PDB entry 9ISN | electron microscopy, 2.97 A resolution | chains C and D of the 7 polymer chains in the assembly

Chain C:
Name: DNA-directed RNA polymerase subunit beta
Source organism: Streptomyces coelicolor A3(2)
Notes: EC 2.7.7.6
UniProt: Q9L0L0 (RPOB_STRCO); residue numbers follow UniProt; this construct covers 1-1161
Amino-acid sequence (1161 residues; row label = number of the first residue in the row):
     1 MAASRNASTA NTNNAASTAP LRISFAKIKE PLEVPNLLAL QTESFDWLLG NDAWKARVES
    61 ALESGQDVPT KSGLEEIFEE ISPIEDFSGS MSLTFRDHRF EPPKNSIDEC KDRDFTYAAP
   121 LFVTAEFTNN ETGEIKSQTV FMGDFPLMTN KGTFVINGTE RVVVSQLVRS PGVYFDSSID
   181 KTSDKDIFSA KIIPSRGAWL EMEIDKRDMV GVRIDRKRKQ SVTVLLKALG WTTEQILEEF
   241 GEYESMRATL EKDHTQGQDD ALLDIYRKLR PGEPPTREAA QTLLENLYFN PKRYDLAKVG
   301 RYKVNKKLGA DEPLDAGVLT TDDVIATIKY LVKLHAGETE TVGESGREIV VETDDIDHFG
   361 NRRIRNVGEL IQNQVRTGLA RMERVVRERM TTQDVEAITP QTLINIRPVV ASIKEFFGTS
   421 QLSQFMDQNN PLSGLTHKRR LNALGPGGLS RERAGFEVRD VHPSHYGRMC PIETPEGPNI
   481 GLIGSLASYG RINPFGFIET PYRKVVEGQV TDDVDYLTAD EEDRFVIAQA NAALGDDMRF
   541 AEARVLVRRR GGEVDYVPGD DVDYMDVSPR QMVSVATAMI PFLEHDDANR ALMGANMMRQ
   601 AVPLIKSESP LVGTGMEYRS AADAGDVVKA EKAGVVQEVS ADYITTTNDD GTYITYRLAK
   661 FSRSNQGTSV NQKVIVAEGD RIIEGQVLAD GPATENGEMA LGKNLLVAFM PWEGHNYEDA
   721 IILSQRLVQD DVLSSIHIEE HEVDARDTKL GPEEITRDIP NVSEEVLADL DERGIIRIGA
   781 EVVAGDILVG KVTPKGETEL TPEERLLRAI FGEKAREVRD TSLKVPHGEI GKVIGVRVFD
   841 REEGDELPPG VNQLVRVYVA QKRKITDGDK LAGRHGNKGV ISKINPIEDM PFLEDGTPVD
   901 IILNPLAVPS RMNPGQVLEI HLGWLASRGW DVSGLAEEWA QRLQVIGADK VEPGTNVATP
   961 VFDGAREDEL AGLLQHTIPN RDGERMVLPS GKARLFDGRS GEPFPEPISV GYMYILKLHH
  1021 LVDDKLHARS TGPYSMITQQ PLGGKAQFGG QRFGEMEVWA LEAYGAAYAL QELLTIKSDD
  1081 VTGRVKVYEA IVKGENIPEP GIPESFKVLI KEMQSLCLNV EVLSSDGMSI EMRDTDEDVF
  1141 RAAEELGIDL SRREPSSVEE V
Unresolved in the structure: 1-15, 1132-1161

Chain D:
Name: DNA-directed RNA polymerase subunit beta'
Source organism: Streptomyces coelicolor A3(2)
Notes: EC 2.7.7.6
UniProt: Q8CJT1 (RPOC_STRCO); residue numbers follow UniProt; this construct covers 1-1299
Amino-acid sequence (1299 residues; row label = number of the first residue in the row):
     1 MLDVNFFDEL RIGLATADDI RQWSHGEVKK PETINYRTLK PEKDGLFCEK IFGPTRDWEC
    61 YCGKYKRVRF KGIICERCGV EVTRAKVRRE RMGHIELAAP VTHIWYFKGV PSRLGYLLDL
   121 APKDLEKVIY FAAYMITFVD EERRTRDLPS LEAHVSVERQ QIEQRRDSDL EARAKKLETD
   181 LAELEAEGAK ADVRRKVREG AEREMKQLRD RAQREIDRLD EVWNRFKNLK VQDLEGDELL
   241 YRELRDRFGT YFDGSMGAAA LQKRLESFDL DEEAERLREI IRTGKGQKKT RALKRLKVVS
   301 AFLQTSNSPK GMVLDCVPVI PPDLRPMVQL DGGRFATSDL NDLYRRVINR NNRLKRLLDL
   361 GAPEIIVNNE KRMLQEAVDA LFDNGRRGRP VTGPGNRPLK SLSDMLKGKQ GRFRQNLLGK
   421 RVDYSARSVI VVGPQLKLHQ CGLPKAMALE LFKPFVMKRL VDLNHAQNIK SAKRMVERGR
   481 TVVYDVLEEV IAEHPVLLNR APTLHRLGIQ AFEPQLVEGK AIQIHPLVCT AFNADFDGDQ
   541 MAVHLPLSAE AQAEARILML SSNNILKPAD GRPVTMPTQD MVLGLFFLTT DSEGRSPKGE
   601 GRAFGSSAEA IMAFDAGDLT LQAKIDIRFP VGTIPPRGFE PPAREEGEPE WQQGDTFTLK
   661 TTLGRALFNE LLPEDYPFVD YEVGKKQLSE IVNDLAERYP KVIVAATLDN LKAAGFFWAT
   721 RSGVTVAISD IVVPDAKKEI VKGYEGQDEK VQKQYERGLI TKEERTQELI AIWTKATNEV
   781 AEAMNDNFPK TNPVSMMVNS GARGNMMQMR QIAGMRGLVS NAKNETIPRP IKASFREGLS
   841 VLEYFISTHG ARKGLADTAL RTADSGYLTR RLVDVSQDVI IREEDCGTER GLKLPIATRD
   901 ADGTLRKAED VETSVYARML AEDVVIDGKV IAPANVDLGD VLIDALVAHG VEEVKTRSIL
   961 TCESQVGTCA MCYGRSLATG KLVDIGEAVG IIAAQSIGEP GTQLTMRTFH TGGVAGDDIT
  1021 QGLPRVVELF EARTPKGVAP ISEASGRVRI EETEKTKKIV VTPDDGSDET AFPISKRARL
  1081 LVGEGDHVEV GQKLTVGATN PHDVLRILGQ RAVQVHLVGE VQKVYNSQGV SIHDKHIEII
  1141 IRQMLRRVTI IESGDAELLP GELVERTKFE TENRRVVQEG GHPASGRPQL MGITKASLAT
  1201 ESWLSAASFQ ETTRVLTDAA INAKSDSLIG LKENVIIGKL IPAGTGLSRY RNIRVEPTEE
  1261 AKAAMYSAVG YDDIDYSPFG TGSGQAVPLE DYDYGPYNQ
Unresolved in the structure: 1-6, 1253-1299
Ion coordination: Zn2+ site 1: Cys60, Cys62, Cys75, Cys78; Mg2+: Asp535, Asp539; Zn2+ site 2: Cys886, Cys962, Cys969, Cys972
Curated features (UniProtKB/Swiss-Prot):
  - binding site (Zn(2+)): Cys60, Cys62, Cys75, Cys78, Cys886, Cys962, Cys969, Cys972
  - binding site (Mg(2+)): Asp535, Asp537, Asp539

How chain C and chain D interact:
Residue-residue contacts (319; chain C residue first):
  Phe456(C) with Asp857(D); Leu860(D), hydrophobic
  Arg459(C) with Arg852(D)
  Asp460(C) with Lys853(D)
  Val461(C) with Phe845(D), hydrophobic; Thr848(D); His849(D), hydrogen bond (backbone-side chain); Arg852(D)
  His462(C) with Phe845(D)
  Pro463(C) with Phe845(D), hydrophobic
  Tyr466(C) with Val841(D); Phe845(D)
  Cys470(C) with Arg852(D)
  Pro471(C) with Thr848(D); Arg852(D), hydrogen bond (backbone-side chain)
  Ile472(C) with Tyr844(D), hydrophobic
  Thr474(C) with Arg852(D), hydrogen bond
  Ile480(C) with Arg852(D)
  Gly481(C) with Arg852(D)
  Gln529(C) with Val841(D); Leu842(D)
  Asn531(C) with Val841(D)
  Arg544(C) with Glu745(D), salt bridge; Arg829(D)
  Leu546(C) with Leu842(D), hydrophobic
  Arg548(C) with Leu842(D)
  Val554(C) with Leu842(D), hydrophobic
  Tyr556(C) with Glu749(D), hydrogen bond; Gln752(D)
  Pro569(C) with Val841(D)
  Met572(C) with Val841(D); Phe845(D), hydrophobic
  Leu583(C) with Tyr844(D), hydrogen bond (backbone-side chain)
  Glu584(C) with Gly838(D); Leu839(D), hydrogen bond (backbone-backbone); Tyr844(D)
  His585(C) with Phe835(D), hydrogen bond (side chain-backbone); Arg836(D), hydrogen bond (side chain-backbone); Glu837(D); Gly838(D)
  Asp586(C) with Tyr844(D), hydrogen bond (backbone-side chain)
  Asp587(C) with Phe835(D); Tyr844(D)
  Ala588(C) with Tyr844(D); Thr848(D); Ala851(D), hydrophobic
  Asn589(C) with Ala851(D); Leu855(D)
  Ala591(C) with Tyr844(D)
  Phe709(C) with Thr725(D); Val726(D), hydrophobic
  Pro711(C) with Ala719(D); Thr720(D); Val724(D)
  Glu713(C) with Pro434(D); Phe716(D); Thr720(D), hydrogen bond
  Gly714(C) with Pro434(D); Phe716(D)
  His715(C) with Val432(D); Pro434(D)
  Tyr717(C) with Pro526(D), hydrogen bond (side chain-backbone); Phe536(D); Thr578(D); Gln579(D); Asp580(D)
  Glu718(C) with Asp535(D); Phe536(D), hydrogen bond (backbone-backbone); Gln579(D)
  Asp719(C) with Phe536(D); Asp537(D)
  Ala720(C) with Phe536(D)
  Arg746(C) with Asp331(D), salt bridge
  Thr801(C) with Arg67(D)
  Glu803(C) with Arg67(D)
  Asp867(C) with Glu518(D); Gly519(D); Lys520(D)
  Gly868(C) with Val429(D); Ala521(D)
  Lys870(C) with Asp537(D), hydrogen bond (side chain-backbone); Gly538(D)
  Lys878(C) with Asp537(D)
  Gly879(C) with Phe536(D); Asp537(D)
  Val880(C) with Ile430(D); Val431(D), hydrophobic; Phe536(D)
  Ile881(C) with Val431(D)
  Ser882(C) with Val432(D), hydrogen bond (side chain-backbone)
  Pro905(C) with Val724(D); Val726(D); Met797(D)
  Leu906(C) with Gln579(D); Asp580(D); Leu583(D), hydrophobic; Met797(D), hydrophobic
  Val908(C) with Val726(D), hydrophobic
  Pro909(C) with Val794(D), hydrophobic; Met809(D), hydrophobic; Ile812(D)
  Ser910(C) with Arg803(D), hydrogen bond; Gln808(D)
  Arg911(C) with Arg803(D)
  Met912(C) with Gln811(D); Ile812(D), hydrophobic; Phe835(D), hydrophobic
  Pro914(C) with Phe835(D), hydrophobic
  Val917(C) with Val726(D), hydrophobic; Ile728(D), hydrophobic
  Leu918(C) with Ile728(D), hydrophobic
  His921(C) with Ile728(D), hydrogen bond (side chain-backbone)
  Phe962(C) with Leu839(D); Ser840(D); Val841(D), hydrophobic
  Glu967(C) with Ile728(D); Arg836(D), salt bridge
  Ser990(C) with Ser729(D), hydrogen bond (backbone-side chain)
  Lys992(C) with Thr725(D); Asp730(D), salt bridge
  Asp997(C) with Arg721(D), salt bridge
  Phe1004(C) with Thr720(D); Arg721(D)
  Pro1005(C) with Arg721(D)
  Pro1007(C) with Thr725(D)
  Ile1008(C) with Thr725(D)
  Ser1009(C) with Thr725(D); Val726(D), hydrogen bond (side chain-backbone); Ala727(D)
  His1020(C) with Val429(D); Gln540(D)
  Val1022(C) with Val429(D), hydrophobic; Lys520(D)
  Asp1023(C) with Lys520(D)
  Lys1025(C) with Arg427(D); Gln540(D)
  Leu1026(C) with Arg427(D); Lys520(D)
  His1027(C) with Ala426(D); Arg427(D), hydrogen bond (backbone-backbone)
  Ala1028(C) with Ser425(D); Ala426(D), hydrophobic; Glu450(D)
  Arg1029(C) with Asp423(D), salt bridge; Tyr424(D), hydrogen bond (backbone-backbone); Ser425(D), hydrogen bond (backbone-backbone); Leu451(D)
  Ser1030(C) with Asp423(D); Tyr424(D); Glu450(D); Lys453(D)
  Tyr1034(C) with Asp423(D), hydrogen bond
  Met1036(C) with Arg89(D), hydrogen bond (backbone-side chain); Pro326(D), hydrophobic
  Ile1037(C) with Arg89(D), hydrogen bond (backbone-side chain); Leu324(D); Pro326(D); Arg412(D)
  Thr1038(C) with Asn416(D)
  Gln1040(C) with Asn416(D), hydrogen bond (side chain-backbone); Lys420(D)
  Pro1041(C) with Arg421(D); Val422(D); Asp423(D)
  Gly1043(C) with Arg421(D)
  Gly1050(C) with Arg421(D), hydrogen bond (backbone-side chain); Val422(D); Ser425(D)
  Gln1051(C) with Lys420(D); Arg421(D); Val422(D), hydrogen bond (backbone-backbone); Ser425(D), hydrogen bond (backbone-side chain); Ala426(D); Arg427(D)
  Arg1052(C) with Arg414(D); Gly419(D), hydrogen bond (side chain-backbone); Arg421(D)
  Phe1053(C) with Gly419(D); Lys420(D), hydrogen bond (backbone-backbone); Asn499(D); Ile509(D), hydrophobic; His544(D)
  Met1056(C) with Thr503(D)
  Glu1057(C) with Asn499(D); Ala501(D); Thr503(D), hydrogen bond
  Val1058(C) with Leu418(D)
  Trp1059(C) with Arg870(D); Val873(D); Ile991(D); Gln995(D), hydrogen bond (backbone-side chain)
  Ala1060(C) with Thr503(D); Ile509(D), hydrophobic; Gln995(D)
  Leu1061(C) with Ile509(D), hydrophobic
  Glu1062(C) with Ala988(D); Ile991(D); Leu1231(D); Val1235(D); Ile1241(D)
  Ala1063(C) with Arg506(D); Glu987(D); Ile992(D), hydrophobic; Gln995(D)
  Tyr1064(C) with Arg506(D), hydrogen bond (side chain-backbone); Leu507(D); Ile509(D), hydrogen bond (side chain-backbone); Gln510(D); Leu558(D); Met559(D), hydrophobic; Asn564(D), hydrogen bond
  Gly1065(C) with Gly1244(D); Thr1245(D), hydrogen bond (backbone-backbone)
  Ala1066(C) with Glu554(D)
  Ala1067(C) with Glu554(D), hydrogen bond (backbone-side chain); Leu1240(D), hydrophobic; Thr1245(D); Gly1246(D)
  Tyr1068(C) with Glu550(D); Glu554(D), hydrogen bond (backbone-side chain); Leu1240(D); Thr1245(D); Arg1251(D), hydrogen bond
  Ala1069(C) with Ala551(D), hydrophobic; Glu554(D)
  Leu1070(C) with Val1235(D), hydrophobic
  Gln1071(C) with Leu1240(D)
  Glu1072(C) with Ser548(D)
  Leu1073(C) with Val422(D)
  Leu1074(C) with Leu418(D); Lys420(D), hydrogen bond (backbone-side chain)
  Ile1076(C) with Leu547(D), hydrophobic
  Lys1077(C) with Val422(D); Asp423(D), hydrogen bond (backbone-backbone); Leu545(D); Leu547(D)
  Ser1078(C) with Lys420(D); Arg421(D)
  Asp1079(C) with Lys420(D), salt bridge
  Tyr1088(C) with Tyr424(D); Pro454(D), hydrophobic; Met457(D)
  Ile1091(C) with Tyr424(D); Pro454(D), hydrophobic; Phe455(D), hydrophobic; Lys458(D); Leu547(D), hydrophobic
  Val1092(C) with Pro454(D), hydrophobic; Lys458(D)
  Lys1093(C) with Lys458(D)
  Gly1094(C) with Lys458(D)
  Ile1097(C) with Leu547(D)
  Gly1101(C) with Gly1238(D)
  Ile1102(C) with Phe7(D), hydrophobic
  Pro1103(C) with Lys420(D); Ile1237(D); Gly1238(D)
  Ser1105(C) with Arg412(D); Asn416(D), hydrogen bond (side chain-backbone); Leu417(D)
  Phe1106(C) with Leu417(D)
  Val1108(C) with Leu324(D), hydrophobic; Arg412(D)
  Leu1109(C) with Leu406(D), hydrophobic; Arg412(D); Phe413(D), hydrophobic; Leu417(D), hydrophobic
  Lys1111(C) with Glu90(D), hydrogen bond (side chain-backbone); Met92(D); Leu324(D)
  Glu1112(C) with Leu402(D); Met405(D); Leu406(D), hydrogen bond (side chain-backbone); Arg412(D), salt bridge
  Met1113(C) with Leu406(D), hydrophobic
  Gln1114(C) with Trp23(D); Met92(D)
  Ser1115(C) with Met92(D); Pro318(D); Ile320(D); Phe382(D); Leu402(D)
  Leu1116(C) with His103(D), hydrogen bond (backbone-side chain); Trp105(D), hydrophobic; Phe382(D), hydrophobic; Leu402(D); Ser403(D); Leu406(D), hydrophobic
  Cys1117(C) with Ala15(D); Leu314(D), hydrophobic; Pro318(D); Phe382(D), hydrophobic
  Leu1118(C) with Gly13(D); Trp23(D); Trp105(D), hydrophobic; Tyr106(D); Ala1220(D), hydrophobic
  Asn1119(C) with Arg11(D); Ile12(D); Gly13(D); Leu14(D); Asp19(D), hydrogen bond; Trp23(D)
  Val1120(C) with Leu10(D), hydrophobic; Arg11(D); Ile12(D), hydrophobic
  Glu1121(C) with Leu10(D); Arg11(D), hydrogen bond (backbone-backbone)
  Val1122(C) with Phe7(D), hydrophobic; Glu9(D); Leu10(D), hydrophobic
  Leu1123(C) with Asp8(D), hydrogen bond (backbone-backbone); Glu9(D), hydrogen bond (backbone-backbone); Arg11(D)
  Ser1124(C) with Asp8(D), hydrogen bond
  Ser1125(C) with Asp8(D), hydrogen bond
  Ser1129(C) with Phe7(D), hydrogen bond (side chain-backbone)
  Ile1130(C) with Phe7(D)
  Glu1131(C) with Phe7(D)
Other interface residues (no listed pair), chain C (162 interface residues in all): His465, Leu592, Met710, Trp712, Lys749, Pro802, His827, Asn904, Glu1006, Thr1031, Gln1039, Leu1042, Gly1054, Glu1055, Thr1075, Arg1084, Val1087
Other interface residues (no listed pair), chain D (171 interface residues in all): Ile20, Leu39, Arg69, Asp323, Tyr344, Gln415, Ser428, Pro444, Ala446, Met447, Arg500, His505, Cys529, Ala542, Pro546, Met581, Phe717, Gly723, Ala802, Gly804, Ala856, Thr869, Trp1203, Ile1236, Lys1239, Ala1243

In short:
Chain C and chain D form an interface of 162 and 171 residues respectively; the contacts include 52 hydrogen
bonds and 8 salt bridges. Among the polar pairs are Arg544(C)-Glu745(D), Arg746(C)-Asp331(D) and
Glu967(C)-Arg836(D). UniProt lists 8 Zn2+-binding residues and 3 Mg2+-binding residues on chain D.
Here chain C is DNA-directed RNA polymerase subunit beta and chain D is DNA-directed RNA polymerase subunit
beta', both from Streptomyces coelicolor A3(2). Entry 9ISN (Cryo-EM structure of Streptomyces coelicolor sigma
factor shbA transcription initiation complex) was determined by electron microscopy, deposited together with
9M84.
